Entry 5XTG (X-ray diffraction, 2.32 A resolution); this record covers chain B.

Chain B:
Name: 2,3-dihydroxy-2,3-dihydrophenylpropionate dehydrogenase
Source organism: Pseudomonas sp. MC1
UniProtKB: G9G7I7 (G9G7I7_9PSED); residues 1-259 here = UniProt positions 1-259
Chain sequence (278 residues; each row starts with the number of its first residue; numbers below 1 keep their minus sign (Met-18 is residue -18)):
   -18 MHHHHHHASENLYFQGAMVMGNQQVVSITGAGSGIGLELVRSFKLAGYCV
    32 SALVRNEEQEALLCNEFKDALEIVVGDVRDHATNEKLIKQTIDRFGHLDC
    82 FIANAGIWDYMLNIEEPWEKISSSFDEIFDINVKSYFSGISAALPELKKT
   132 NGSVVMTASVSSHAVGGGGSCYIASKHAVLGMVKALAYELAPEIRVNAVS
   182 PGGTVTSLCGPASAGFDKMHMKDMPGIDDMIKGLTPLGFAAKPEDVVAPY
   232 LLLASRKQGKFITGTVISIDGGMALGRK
Not modelled in the structure: -18 to 2, 189-212
Sequence notes: expression tag (-18 to 0)
Ligand contacts:
  - biphenyl-2,3-diol (BPY): Trp89, Tyr91, Tyr153, Thr187, Ser188
  - NAD (nicotinamide-adenine-dinucleotide): Gly11, Gly13, Ser14, Gly15, Ile16, Gly17, Arg36, Gln40, Gly57, Asp58, Val59, Arg60, Asn85, Ala86, Gly87, Ile112, Tyr117, Thr138, Ala139, Ser140, Val141, Tyr153, Lys157, Pro182, Gly183, Gly184, Thr185, Thr187, Ser188
From the paper describing this entry:
  - binding site for NAD: Ser14, Asp58, Asn85, Thr138, Ser140, Tyr153, Lys157, Thr187, Ser188
  - binding site for biphenyl-2,3-diol: Trp89, Thr187, Ser188

In short:
Bound to chain B: NAD and biphenyl-2,3-diol. From the paper: a binding site for NAD at Ser14, Asp58 and Asn85
among others; a binding site for biphenyl-2,3-diol at Trp89, Thr187 and Ser188.
Chain B is 2,3-dihydroxy-2,3-dihydrophenylpropionate dehydrogenase (Pseudomonas sp. MC1); the structure,
Crystal structure of the cis-dihydrodiol naphthalene dehydrogenase NahB from Pseudomonas sp. MC1 in the
presence of ..., was determined by X-ray diffraction together with 5XTF from the same study.
